Entry 6V8O (electron microscopy, 3.07 A resolution); this record covers chains I and Q of the 22 polymer chains in the assembly.

[Chain I]
Protein: Chromatin structure-remodeling complex protein RSC8
Source organism: Saccharomyces cerevisiae (strain ATCC 204508 / S288c)
UniProt: P43609 (RSC8_YEAST); numbering as in UniProt (aligned over 1-557)
Chain sequence (557 residues; row label = number of the first residue in the row):
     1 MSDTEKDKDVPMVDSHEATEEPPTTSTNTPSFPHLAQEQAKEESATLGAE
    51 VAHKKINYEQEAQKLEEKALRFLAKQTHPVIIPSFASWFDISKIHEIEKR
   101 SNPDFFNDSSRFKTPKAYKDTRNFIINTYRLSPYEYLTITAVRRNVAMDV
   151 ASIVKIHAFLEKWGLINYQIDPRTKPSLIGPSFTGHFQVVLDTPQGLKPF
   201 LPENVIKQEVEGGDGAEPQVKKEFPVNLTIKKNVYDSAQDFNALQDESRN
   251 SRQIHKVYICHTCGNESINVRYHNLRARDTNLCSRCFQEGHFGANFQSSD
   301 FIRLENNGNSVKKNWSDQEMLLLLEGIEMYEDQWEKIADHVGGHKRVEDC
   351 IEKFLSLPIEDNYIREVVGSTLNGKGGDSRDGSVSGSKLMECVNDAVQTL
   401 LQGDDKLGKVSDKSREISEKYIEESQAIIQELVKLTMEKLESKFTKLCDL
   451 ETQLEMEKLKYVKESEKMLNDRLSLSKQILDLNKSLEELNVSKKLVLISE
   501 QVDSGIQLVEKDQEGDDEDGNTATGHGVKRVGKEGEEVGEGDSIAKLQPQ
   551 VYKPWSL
Unresolved in the structure: 1-56, 203-221, 369-557
Bound ions: Zn2+: Cys260, Cys263, Cys283, Cys286

[Chain Q]
Protein: Chromatin structure-remodeling complex subunit SFH1
Source organism: Saccharomyces cerevisiae (strain ATCC 204508 / S288c)
UniProt: Q06168 (SFH1_YEAST); residues 1-426 here = UniProt positions 1-426
Chain sequence (426 residues; each row starts with the number of its first residue):
     1 MSHQNQLIPQAYISNFHNRLTNEDDGIPIFTMAQQTRQHKRAKVVNYAEY
    51 DNDLFDEFNMNGSNFNNADTHYKDNAVSHENTPALTNGVTMDGSEYNVLE
   101 NMNGADSIISNNKYDAGSNMVVESLSGLNSNNNASNGPSNKAQAQDIGNA
   151 VLPDLQDQHHNPFNILRYPKIRDTFINGKVVSPYRLNTDQETKANANSGE
   201 AIMIPITLDIEHMGHTIKDQFLWNYNDDSISPEEFASIYCKDLDMTSATL
   251 QTQIANIIKEQLKDLENIAATEIMSDLHVIINLTCNLQDRFFEDNFQWNL
   301 NDKSLTPERFATSIVQDLGLTREFIPLISQSLHETILKIKKDWVDGHLIQ
   351 DHVPNDAAFGYLSGIRLDIDELGSNWCPRVEILTKEEIQKREIEKERNLR
   401 RLKRETDRLSRRGRRRLDDLETTMRM
Unresolved in the structure: 1, 33-144, 360-367, 386-426
Curated features (UniProtKB/Swiss-Prot):
  - modified residue: Ser78 (Phosphoserine)

[Interface between chain I and chain Q]
Residue-residue contacts (88):
  Leu73(I) with Leu155(Q)
  Ala74(I) with Asp154(Q)
  Lys75(I) with Asp154(Q); Leu155(Q); Gln156(Q); Asp157(Q)
  Thr77(I) with Gln158(Q)
  Ile81(I) with Gln10(Q), hydrogen bond (backbone-side chain)
  Ser110(I) with Glu200(Q), hydrogen bond (side chain-backbone)
  Arg111(I) with Lys303(Q); Thr306(Q)
  Phe112(I) with Ala201(Q), hydrophobic; Met203(Q), hydrophobic; Glu308(Q)
  Phe124(I) with Arg322(Q)
  Tyr129(I) with Gln10(Q), hydrogen bond
  Pro133(I) with Gln10(Q); Ala11(Q), hydrogen bond (backbone-backbone)
  Tyr134(I) with Ala11(Q), hydrogen bond (backbone-backbone); Tyr12(Q), hydrogen bond (backbone-backbone); Ile13(Q); Ile171(Q); Phe175(Q), hydrophobic
  Glu135(I) with Ala11(Q); Ile13(Q); Arg19(Q), salt bridge
  Tyr136(I) with Ile13(Q), hydrogen bond (backbone-backbone); Pro183(Q); Tyr184(Q), hydrogen bond (side chain-backbone)
  Thr138(I) with Ser14(Q); Phe16(Q); Tyr184(Q); Asp242(Q)
  Ile139(I) with Tyr184(Q); Asp242(Q)
  Thr140(I) with Phe16(Q); Asp242(Q), hydrogen bond
  Arg143(I) with Asp219(Q), salt bridge; Gln220(Q), hydrogen bond (side chain-backbone); Phe221(Q); Tyr239(Q)
  Arg144(I) with Pro28(Q); Asp219(Q), salt bridge; Gln220(Q); Glu323(Q), salt bridge; Pro326(Q)
  Asn145(I) with Arg322(Q), hydrogen bond (backbone-side chain)
  Val146(I) with Pro326(Q)
  Ala147(I) with Glu308(Q); Ile325(Q), hydrophobic; Pro326(Q), hydrophobic
  Asp149(I) with Met203(Q); Asn224(Q)
  Val150(I) with Leu222(Q); Trp223(Q), hydrophobic; Phe235(Q), hydrophobic
  Ala151(I) with Asp227(Q)
  Val154(I) with Leu186(Q), hydrophobic; Ile230(Q), hydrophobic
  Lys155(I) with Asp227(Q), salt bridge
  Ala158(I) with Leu186(Q), hydrophobic; Asp189(Q)
  Glu161(I) with Pro183(Q)
  Asn167(I) with Ala11(Q)
  Tyr168(I) with Gln10(Q)
  Gln169(I) with Gln10(Q); Ala11(Q), hydrogen bond (side chain-backbone); Tyr12(Q); Val181(Q); Pro183(Q)
  Ile170(I) with Pro9(Q); Gln10(Q), hydrogen bond (backbone-backbone); Tyr12(Q)
  Asp171(I) with Pro9(Q)
  Pro172(I) with Leu7(Q); Ile8(Q); Pro9(Q)
  Arg173(I) with Gln4(Q); Asn5(Q); Leu7(Q)
  Lys175(I) with Gln4(Q)
  Asn233(I) with His160(Q)
  Leu244(I) with His160(Q), hydrogen bond (backbone-side chain)
  Gln245(I) with Ser2(Q), hydrogen bond (side chain-backbone); Gln6(Q), hydrogen bond
  Asp246(I) with His160(Q)
  Arg249(I) with His159(Q)
  Arg346(I) with Ser2(Q), hydrogen bond
Other interface residues (no listed pair), chain I (58 interface residues in all): Arg71, Phe72, His78, Pro79, Arg100, Ser101, Ser109, Lys113, Ala141, Met148, Phe159, Pro176, Tyr235, Asp240, Ala243
Other interface residues (no listed pair), chain Q (62 interface residues in all): Asn15, Ile29, Asn161, Pro162, Ile165, Thr174, Glu191, Ser198, Ser229, Ile238, Ser329, His333

[In short]
58 residues of chain I and 62 residues of chain Q are in contact; the contacts include 17 hydrogen bonds and 5
salt bridges. Among the polar pairs are Glu135(I)-Arg19(Q), Arg143(I)-Asp219(Q) and Arg144(I)-Asp219(Q).
Cys260(I), Cys263(I), Cys283(I) and Cys286(I) coordinate Zn2+.
Here chain I is Chromatin structure-remodeling complex protein RSC8 and chain Q is Chromatin
structure-remodeling complex subunit SFH1, both from Saccharomyces cerevisiae (strain ATCC 204508 / S288c).
Entry 6V8O (RSC core) was determined by electron microscopy together with 6V92 from the same study.
